Entry 8FIY (electron microscopy, 7.30 A resolution (low resolution: residue-level contacts below are approximate; hydrogen-bond / salt-bridge calls are withheld)); this record covers chains C and R of the 7 polymer chains in the assembly.

[Chain C]
Name: DNA-directed RNA polymerase subunit beta
Organism: Escherichia coli K-12
Notes: EC 2.7.7.6
UniProt: P0A8V2 (RPOB_ECOLI); numbering as in UniProt (aligned over 1-1342)
Sequence (1342 residues; numbered 1 to 1342; the number before each row is that of its first residue):
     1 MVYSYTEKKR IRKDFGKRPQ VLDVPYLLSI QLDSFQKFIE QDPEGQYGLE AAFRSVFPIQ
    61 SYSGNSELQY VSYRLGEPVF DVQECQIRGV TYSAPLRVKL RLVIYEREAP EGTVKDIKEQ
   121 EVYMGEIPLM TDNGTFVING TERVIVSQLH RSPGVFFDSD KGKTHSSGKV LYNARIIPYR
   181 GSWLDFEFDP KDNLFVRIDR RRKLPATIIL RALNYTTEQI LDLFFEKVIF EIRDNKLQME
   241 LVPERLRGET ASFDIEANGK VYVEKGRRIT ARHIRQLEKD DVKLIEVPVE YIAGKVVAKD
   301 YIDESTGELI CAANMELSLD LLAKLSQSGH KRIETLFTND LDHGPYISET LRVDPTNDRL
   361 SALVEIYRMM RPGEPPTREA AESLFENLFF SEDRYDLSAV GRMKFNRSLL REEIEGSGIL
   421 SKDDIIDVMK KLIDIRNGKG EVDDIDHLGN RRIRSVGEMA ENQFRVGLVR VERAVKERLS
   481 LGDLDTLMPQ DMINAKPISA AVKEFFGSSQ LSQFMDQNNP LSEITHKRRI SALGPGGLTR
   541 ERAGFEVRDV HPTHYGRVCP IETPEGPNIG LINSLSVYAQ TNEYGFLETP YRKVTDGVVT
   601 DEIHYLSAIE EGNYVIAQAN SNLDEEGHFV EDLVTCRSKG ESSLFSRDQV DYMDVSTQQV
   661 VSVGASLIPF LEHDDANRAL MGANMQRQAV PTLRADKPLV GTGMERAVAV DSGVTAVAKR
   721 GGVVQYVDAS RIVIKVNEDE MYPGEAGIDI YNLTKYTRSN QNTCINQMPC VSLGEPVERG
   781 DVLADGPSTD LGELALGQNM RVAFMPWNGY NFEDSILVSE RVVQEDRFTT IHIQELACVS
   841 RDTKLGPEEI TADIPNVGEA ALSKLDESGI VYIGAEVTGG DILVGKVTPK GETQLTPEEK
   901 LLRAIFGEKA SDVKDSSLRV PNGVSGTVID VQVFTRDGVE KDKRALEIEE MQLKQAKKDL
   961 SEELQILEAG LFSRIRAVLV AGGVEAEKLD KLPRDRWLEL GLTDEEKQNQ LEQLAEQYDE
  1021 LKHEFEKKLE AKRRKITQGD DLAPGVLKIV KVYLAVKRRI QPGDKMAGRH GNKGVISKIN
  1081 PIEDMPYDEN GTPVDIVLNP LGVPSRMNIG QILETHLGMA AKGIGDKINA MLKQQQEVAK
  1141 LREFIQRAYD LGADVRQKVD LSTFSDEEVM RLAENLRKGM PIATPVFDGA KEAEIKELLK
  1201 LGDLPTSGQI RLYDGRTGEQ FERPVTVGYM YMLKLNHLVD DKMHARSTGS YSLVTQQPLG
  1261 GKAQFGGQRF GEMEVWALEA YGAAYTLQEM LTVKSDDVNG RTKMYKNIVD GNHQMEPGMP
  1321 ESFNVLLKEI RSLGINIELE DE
Unresolved in the structure: 1, 891-912

[Chain R]
Molecule: 9-nt RNA strand
Sequence (9 nucleotides; numbered 1 to 9; the number before each row is that of its first residue):
     1 CCGGACAAU

[Interface between chain C and chain R]
Contacting residue pairs (12; chain C residue first):
  Gln510(C) - G4(R)
  Gln510(C) - A5(R)
  Gln513(C) - A5(R)
  Gln513(C) - C6(R)
  Arg529(C) - C6(R)
  Arg529(C) - A7(R)
  Leu533(C) - A5(R)
  Glu565(C) - A8(R)
  Met685(C) - A8(R)
  Gln688(C) - A7(R)
  Gln688(C) - A8(R)
  Lys1073(C) - U9(R)
Also at the interface, not in a pair above, chain C (11 interface residues in all): Asp516, Pro567, Asn684

[In short]
11 residues of chain C face 6 of chain R across their interface.
Chain C is DNA-directed RNA polymerase subunit beta (Escherichia coli K-12) and chain R is a 9-nt RNA strand;
the structure, Cryo-EM structure of E. coli RNA polymerase Elongation complex in the Transcription-Translation
Complex (RNAP in an ..., was determined by electron microscopy (same publication as 8FIX).
